Entry 9C4H (electron microscopy, 8.60 A resolution (very low resolution: no residue pairs are listed; an interface is given only as per-side residue counts)); this record covers chains D and X of the 17 polymer chains in the assembly.

# Chain D
Molecule: Nucleoprotein
From: Influenza D virus
Reference sequence: K9LG94 (K9LG94_9ORTO); residues 1-552 here = UniProt positions 1-552
Amino-acid sequence (552 residues; each row starts with the number of its first residue):
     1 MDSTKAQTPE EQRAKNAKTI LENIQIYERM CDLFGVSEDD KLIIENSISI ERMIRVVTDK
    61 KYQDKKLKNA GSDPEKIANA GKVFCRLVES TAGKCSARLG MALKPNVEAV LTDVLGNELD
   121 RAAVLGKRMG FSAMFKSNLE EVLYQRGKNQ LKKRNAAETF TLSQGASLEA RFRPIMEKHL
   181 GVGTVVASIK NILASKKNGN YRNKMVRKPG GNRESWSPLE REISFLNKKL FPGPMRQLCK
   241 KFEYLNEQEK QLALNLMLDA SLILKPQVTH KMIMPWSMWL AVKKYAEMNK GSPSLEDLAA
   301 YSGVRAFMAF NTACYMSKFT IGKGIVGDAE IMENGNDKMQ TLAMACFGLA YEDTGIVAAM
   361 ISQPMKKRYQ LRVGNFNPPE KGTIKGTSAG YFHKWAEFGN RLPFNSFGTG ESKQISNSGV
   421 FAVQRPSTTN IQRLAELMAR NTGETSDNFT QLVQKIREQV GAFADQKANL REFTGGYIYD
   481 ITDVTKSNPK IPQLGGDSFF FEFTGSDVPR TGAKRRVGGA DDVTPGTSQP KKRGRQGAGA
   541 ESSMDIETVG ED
Not modelled in the structure: 1-7, 497-552

# Chain X
Molecule: viral RNA
From: Influenza D virus
Sequence (868 nucleotides; row label = number of the first residue in the row; note: 275 numbers in that range are skipped by the numbering (no residue carries them; nothing is unmodelled there)):
    26 UUUUUUUUUU UUUUUUUUUU
    51 UUUUUUUUUU UUUUUUUUUU
    76 UUUUUUUUUU UUUUUUUUUU
   101 UUUUUUUUUU UUUUUUUUUU
   126 UUUUUUUUUU UUUUUUUUUU
   151 UUUUUUUUUU UUUUUUUUUU
   176 UUUUUUUUUU UUUUUUUUUU
   201 UUUUUUUUUU UUUUUUUUUU
   426 UUUUUUUUUU UUUUUUUUUU
   451 UUUUUUUUUU UUUUUUUUUU
   476 UUUUUUUUUU UUUUUUUUUU
   501 UUUUUUUUUU UUUUUUUUUU
   526 UUUUUUUUUU UUUUUUUUUU
   551 UUUUUUUUUU UUUUUUUUUU
   576 UUUUUUUUUU UUUUUUUUUU
   601 UUUUUUUUUU UUUUUUUUUU UUUUUUUUUU UUUUUUUUUU UUUUUUUUUU UUUUUUUUUU
   661 UUUUUUUUUU UUUUUUUUUU UUUUUUUUUU UUUUUUUUUU UUUUUUUUUU UUUUUUUUUU
   721 UUUUUUUUUU UUUUUUUUUU UUUUUUUUUU UUUUUUUUUU UUUUUUUUUU UUUUUUUUUU
   781 UUUUUUUUUU UUUUUUUUUU UUUUUUUUUU UUUUUUUUUU UUUUUUUUUU UUUUUUUUUU
   841 UUUUUUUUUU UUUUUUUUUU UUUUUUUUUU UUUUUUUUUU UUUUUUUUUU UUUUUUUUUU
   901 UUUUUUUUUU UUUUUUUUUU UUUUUUUUUU UUUUUUUUUU UUUUUUUUUU UUUUUUUUUU
   961 UUUUUUUUUU UUUUUUUUUU UUUUUUUUUU UUUUUUUUUU UUUUUUUUUU UUUUUUUUUU
  1021 UUUUUUUUUU UUUUUUUUUU UUUUUUUUUU UUUUUUUUUU UUUUUUUUUU UUUUUUUUUU
  1081 UUUUUUUUUU UUUUUUUUUU UUUUUUUUUU UUUUUUUUUU UUUUUUUUUU UUUUUUUUUU
  1141 UUUUUUUUUU UUUUUUUUUU UUUUUUUU
Not modelled in the structure: 621-1168

# Interface between chain D and chain X
At this resolution (9 A) residue pairs are not listed: 41 residues of chain D and 20 of chain X lie at the interface.

# Summary
41 residues of chain D and 20 residues of chain X are in contact.
Here chain D is Nucleoprotein and chain X is viral RNA, both from Influenza D virus. Entry 9C4H (Double
helical structure of influenza D RNP complex) was determined by electron microscopy together with 9BWV, 9BWZ,
9BX0, 9BX1 and 9BX4 from the same study.
